PDB entry 6GOV | electron microscopy, 3.70 A resolution | chains X and Y of the 13 polymer chains in the assembly

# Chain X
Molecule: DNA-directed RNA polymerase subunit beta
From: Escherichia coli O157:H7
Notes: EC 2.7.7.6
Reference sequence: P0A8V4 (RPOB_ECO57); numbering as in UniProt (aligned over 1-1342)
Chain sequence (1342 residues; numbered 1 to 1342; the number before each row is that of its first residue):
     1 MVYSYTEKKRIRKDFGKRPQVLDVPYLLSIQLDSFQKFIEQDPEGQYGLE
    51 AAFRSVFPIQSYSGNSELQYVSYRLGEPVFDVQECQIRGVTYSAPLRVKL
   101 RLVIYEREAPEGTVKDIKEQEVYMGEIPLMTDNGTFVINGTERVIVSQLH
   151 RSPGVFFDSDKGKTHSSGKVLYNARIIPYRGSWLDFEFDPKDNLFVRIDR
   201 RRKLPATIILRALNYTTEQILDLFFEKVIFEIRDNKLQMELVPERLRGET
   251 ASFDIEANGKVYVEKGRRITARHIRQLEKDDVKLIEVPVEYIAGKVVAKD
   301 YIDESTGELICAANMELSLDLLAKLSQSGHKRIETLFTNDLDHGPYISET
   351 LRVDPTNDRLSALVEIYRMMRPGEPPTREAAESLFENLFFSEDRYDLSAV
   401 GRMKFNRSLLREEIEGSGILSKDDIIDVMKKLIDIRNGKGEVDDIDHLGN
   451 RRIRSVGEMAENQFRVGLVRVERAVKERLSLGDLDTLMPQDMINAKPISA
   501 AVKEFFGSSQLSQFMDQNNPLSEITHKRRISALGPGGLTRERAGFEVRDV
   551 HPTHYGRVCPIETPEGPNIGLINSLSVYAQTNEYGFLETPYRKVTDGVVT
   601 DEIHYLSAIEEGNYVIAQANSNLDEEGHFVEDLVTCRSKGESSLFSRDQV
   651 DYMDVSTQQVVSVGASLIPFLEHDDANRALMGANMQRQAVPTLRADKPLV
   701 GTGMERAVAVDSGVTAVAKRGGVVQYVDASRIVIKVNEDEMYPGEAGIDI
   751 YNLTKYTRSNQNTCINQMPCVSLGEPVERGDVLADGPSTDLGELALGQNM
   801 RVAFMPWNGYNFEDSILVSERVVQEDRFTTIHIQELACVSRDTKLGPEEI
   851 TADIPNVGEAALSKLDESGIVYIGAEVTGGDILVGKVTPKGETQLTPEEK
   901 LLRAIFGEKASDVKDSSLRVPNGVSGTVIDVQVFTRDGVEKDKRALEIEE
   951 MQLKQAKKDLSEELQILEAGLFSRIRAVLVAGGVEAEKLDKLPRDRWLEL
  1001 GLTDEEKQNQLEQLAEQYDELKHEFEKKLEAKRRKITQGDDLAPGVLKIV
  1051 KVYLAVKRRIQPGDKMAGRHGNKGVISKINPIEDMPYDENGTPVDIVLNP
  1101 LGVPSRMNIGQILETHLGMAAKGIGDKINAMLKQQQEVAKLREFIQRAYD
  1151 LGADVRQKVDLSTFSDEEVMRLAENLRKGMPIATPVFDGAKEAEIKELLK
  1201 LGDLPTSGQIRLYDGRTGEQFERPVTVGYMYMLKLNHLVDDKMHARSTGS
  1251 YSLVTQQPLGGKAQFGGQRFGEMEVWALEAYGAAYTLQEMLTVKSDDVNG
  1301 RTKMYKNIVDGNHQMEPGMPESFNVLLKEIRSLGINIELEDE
Disordered / not traced: 1342
Curated features (UniProtKB/Swiss-Prot):
  - modified residue (N6-acetyllysine): Lys1022, Lys1200

# Chain Y
Molecule: DNA-directed RNA polymerase subunit beta'
From: Escherichia coli O157:H7
Notes: EC 2.7.7.6
Reference sequence: P0A8T8 (RPOC_ECO57); residues 1-1407 here = UniProt positions 1-1407
Chain sequence (1417 residues; numbered 1 to 1417; the number before each row is that of its first residue):
     1 VKDLLKFLKAQTKTEEFDAIKIALASPDMIRSWSFGEVKKPETINYRTFK
    51 PERDGLFCARIFGPVKDYECLCGKYKRLKHRGVICEKCGVEVTQTKVRRE
   101 RMGHIELASPTAHIWFLKSLPSRIGLLLDMPLRDIERVLYFESYVVIEGG
   151 MTNLERQQILTEEQYLDALEEFGDEFDAKMGAEAIQALLKSMDLEQECEQ
   201 LREELNETNSETKRKKLTKRIKLLEAFVQSGNKPEWMILTVLPVLPPDLR
   251 PLVPLDGGRFATSDLNDLYRRVINRNNRLKRLLDLAAPDIIVRNEKRMLQ
   301 EAVDALLDNGRRGRAITGSNKRPLKSLADMIKGKQGRFRQNLLGKRVDYS
   351 GRSVITVGPYLRLHQCGLPKKMALELFKPFIYGKLELRGLATTIKAAKKM
   401 VEREEAVVWDILDEVIREHPVLLNRAPTLHRLGIQAFEPVLIEGKAIQLH
   451 PLVCAAYNADFDGDQMAVHVPLTLEAQLEARALMMSTNNILSPANGEPII
   501 VPSQDVVLGLYYMTRDCVNAKGEGMVLTGPKEAERLYRSGLASLHARVKV
   551 RITEYEKDANGELVAKTSLKDTTVGRAILWMIVPKGLPYSIVNQALGKKA
   601 ISKMLNTCYRILGLKPTVIFADQIMYTGFAYAARSGASVGIDDMVIPEKK
   651 HEIISEAEAEVAEIQEQFQSGLVTAGERYNKVIDIWAAANDRVSKAMMDN
   701 LQTETVINRDGQEEKQVSFNSIYMMADSGARGSAAQIRQLAGMRGLMAKP
   751 DGSIIETPITANFREGLNVLQYFISTHGARKGLADTALKTANSGYLTRRL
   801 VDVAQDLVVTEDDCGTHEGIMMTPVIEGGDVKEPLRDRVLGRVTAEDVLK
   851 PGTADILVPRNTLLHEQWCDLLEENSVDAVKVRSVVSCDTDFGVCAHCYG
   901 RDLARGHIINKGEAIGVIAAQSIGEPGTQLTMRTFHIGGAASRAAAESSI
   951 QVKNKGSIKLSNVKSVVNSSGKLVITSRNTELKLIDEFGRTKESYKVPYG
  1001 AVLAKGDGEQVAGGETVANWDPHTMPVITEVSGFVRFTDMIDGQTITRQT
  1051 DELTGLSSLVVLDSAERTAGGKDLRPALKIVDAQGNDVLIPGTDMPAQYF
  1101 LPGKAIVQLEDGVQISSGDTLARIPQESGGTKDITGGLPRVADLFEARRP
  1151 KEPAILAEISGIVSFGKETKGKRRLVITPVDGSDPYEEMIPKWRQLNVFE
  1201 GERVERGDVISDGPEAPHDILRLRGVHAVTRYIVNEVQDVYRLQGVKIND
  1251 KHIEVIVRQMLRKATIVNAGSSDFLEGEQVEYSRVKIANRELEANGKVGA
  1301 TYSRDLLGITKASLATESFISAASFQETTRVLTEAAVAGKRDELRGLKEN
  1351 VIVGRLIPAGTGYAYHQDRMRRRAAGEAPAAPQVTAEDASASLAELLNAG
  1401 LGGSDNEHHHHHHHHHH
Disordered / not traced: 1-13, 933-947, 1127-1134, 1376-1417
Sequence notes: conflict Val1 (Met in P0A8T8); expression tag (1408-1417)
Curated features (UniProtKB/Swiss-Prot):
  - binding site (Zn(2+)): Cys70, Cys72, Cys85, Cys88, Cys814, Cys888, Cys895, Cys898
  - binding site (Mg(2+)): Asp460, Asp462, Asp464
  - modified residue: Lys972 (N6-acetyllysine)
From the paper describing this entry:
  - binding site for I (65-nt DNA): Arg47

# Interface between chain X and chain Y
Contacting residue pairs - 266 pairs, chain X then chain Y:
  Phe545(X) - Lys781(Y)
  Phe545(X) - Ala784(Y)  hydrophobic
  Arg548(X) - Arg780(Y)  hydrogen bond (backbone-side chain)
  Asp549(X) - Pro750(Y)
  Val550(X) - His777(Y)
  Val550(X) - Arg780(Y)
  Tyr555(X) - Val769(Y)
  Pro560(X) - Phe773(Y)  hydrophobic
  Pro560(X) - Thr776(Y)
  Pro560(X) - Arg780(Y)
  Ile561(X) - Tyr772(Y)  hydrophobic
  Thr563(X) - Arg780(Y)
  Gly566(X) - Ala787(Y)
  Ile569(X) - Leu783(Y)
  Gly570(X) - Arg780(Y)
  Asn573(X) - Arg780(Y)
  Gln618(X) - Asn768(Y)
  Gln618(X) - Val769(Y)
  Gln618(X) - Leu770(Y)
  Asn620(X) - Asn768(Y)
  Ser642(X) - Leu770(Y)
  Glu672(X) - Leu767(Y)  hydrogen bond (backbone-backbone)
  His673(X) - Phe763(Y)  hydrogen bond (side chain-backbone)
  His673(X) - Arg764(Y)
  His673(X) - Glu765(Y)  hydrogen bond (side chain-backbone)
  His673(X) - Gly766(Y)
  Asp674(X) - Phe763(Y)
  Asp674(X) - Tyr772(Y)  hydrogen bond (backbone-side chain)
  Asp675(X) - Phe763(Y)
  Asp675(X) - Tyr772(Y)
  Ala676(X) - Tyr772(Y)
  Ala676(X) - Ala779(Y)  hydrophobic
  Asn677(X) - Ala779(Y)
  Ala679(X) - Tyr772(Y)
  Leu680(X) - Leu783(Y)  hydrophobic
  Phe804(X) - Ser638(Y)  hydrogen bond (backbone-side chain)
  Pro806(X) - Asp505(Y)
  Pro806(X) - Ala632(Y)
  Pro806(X) - Ala633(Y)
  Pro806(X) - Ala637(Y)
  Asn808(X) - Pro359(Y)
  Asn808(X) - Ala633(Y)
  Gly809(X) - Pro359(Y)
  Gly809(X) - Phe629(Y)
  Tyr810(X) - Pro359(Y)
  Phe812(X) - Pro451(Y)  hydrophobic
  Phe812(X) - Ser503(Y)
  Phe812(X) - Gln504(Y)  hydrogen bond (backbone-side chain)
  Phe812(X) - Asp505(Y)
  Phe812(X) - Phe629(Y)  hydrophobic
  Glu813(X) - Phe461(Y)
  Glu813(X) - Gln504(Y)
  Ser815(X) - Val357(Y)
  Ser815(X) - Phe461(Y)
  Arg841(X) - Asp256(Y)  hydrogen bond (side chain-backbone)
  Arg841(X) - Gly257(Y)
  Glu892(X) - Lys66(Y)  salt bridge
  Gln1061(X) - Lys445(Y)
  Pro1062(X) - Ala446(Y)
  Lys1065(X) - Asp462(Y)  hydrogen bond (side chain-backbone)
  Lys1065(X) - Gly463(Y)
  Lys1073(X) - Asp462(Y)
  Val1075(X) - Ile355(Y)
  Val1075(X) - Thr356(Y)
  Val1075(X) - Phe461(Y)
  Val1075(X) - Gly463(Y)
  Ser1077(X) - Thr356(Y)
  Pro1100(X) - Ala637(Y)
  Pro1100(X) - Met725(Y)  hydrophobic
  Leu1101(X) - Asp505(Y)
  Leu1101(X) - Leu508(Y)  hydrophobic
  Leu1101(X) - Met725(Y)  hydrophobic
  Pro1104(X) - Met725(Y)  hydrophobic
  Pro1104(X) - Gln736(Y)
  Ser1105(X) - Arg731(Y)  hydrogen bond
  Ser1105(X) - Gln736(Y)
  Arg1106(X) - Arg731(Y)
  Met1107(X) - Gln739(Y)
  Met1107(X) - Leu740(Y)  hydrophobic
  Ile1109(X) - Met644(Y)  hydrophobic
  Ile1109(X) - Phe763(Y)
  Ile1112(X) - Val639(Y)  hydrophobic
  Leu1113(X) - Ile641(Y)  hydrophobic
  His1116(X) - Ile641(Y)
  Phe1187(X) - Leu767(Y)
  Glu1192(X) - Arg764(Y)  salt bridge
  Lys1196(X) - Asp642(Y)  salt bridge
  Gln1209(X) - Gly640(Y)
  Gln1209(X) - Asp643(Y)
  Thr1217(X) - Arg634(Y)
  Glu1219(X) - Arg634(Y)  salt bridge
  Glu1222(X) - Tyr512(Y)  hydrogen bond
  Glu1222(X) - Tyr537(Y)
  Glu1222(X) - Ser635(Y)
  Arg1223(X) - Ser635(Y)
  Arg1223(X) - Ala637(Y)
  Arg1223(X) - Ser638(Y)
  Arg1223(X) - Phe719(Y)
  Arg1223(X) - Ser721(Y)  hydrogen bond
  Val1225(X) - Gly636(Y)
  Val1225(X) - Ser638(Y)
  Thr1226(X) - Ser638(Y)  hydrogen bond
  Thr1226(X) - Val639(Y)  hydrogen bond (side chain-backbone)
  Val1239(X) - Lys445(Y)
  Asp1240(X) - Lys445(Y)  salt bridge
  Lys1242(X) - Arg352(Y)
  Lys1242(X) - Val354(Y)
  Lys1242(X) - Gln465(Y)
  Met1243(X) - Arg352(Y)
  Met1243(X) - Lys371(Y)
  Met1243(X) - Lys445(Y)
  His1244(X) - Gly351(Y)
  His1244(X) - Arg352(Y)  hydrogen bond (backbone-backbone)
  Ala1245(X) - Ser350(Y)
  Ala1245(X) - Met372(Y)  hydrophobic
  Ala1245(X) - Glu375(Y)
  Arg1246(X) - Asp348(Y)  salt bridge
  Arg1246(X) - Tyr349(Y)
  Arg1246(X) - Ser350(Y)  hydrogen bond (backbone-backbone)
  Arg1246(X) - Leu376(Y)
  Ser1247(X) - Asp348(Y)
  Ser1247(X) - Tyr349(Y)
  Ser1247(X) - Glu375(Y)
  Ser1247(X) - Leu376(Y)
  Ser1247(X) - Lys378(Y)
  Thr1248(X) - Tyr349(Y)
  Tyr1251(X) - Asp348(Y)  hydrogen bond
  Leu1253(X) - Arg99(Y)  hydrogen bond (backbone-side chain)
  Val1254(X) - Arg99(Y)  hydrogen bond (backbone-side chain)
  Val1254(X) - Leu249(Y)  hydrophobic
  Val1254(X) - Pro251(Y)
  Val1254(X) - Arg337(Y)
  Gln1257(X) - Asn341(Y)  hydrogen bond (side chain-backbone)
  Gln1257(X) - Lys345(Y)
  Pro1258(X) - Arg346(Y)
  Pro1258(X) - Asp348(Y)
  Leu1259(X) - Arg346(Y)
  Gly1260(X) - Arg346(Y)
  Phe1265(X) - Glu375(Y)
  Gly1267(X) - Arg346(Y)  hydrogen bond (backbone-side chain)
  Gly1267(X) - Val347(Y)
  Gly1267(X) - Ser350(Y)
  Gln1268(X) - Arg346(Y)
  Gln1268(X) - Val347(Y)  hydrogen bond (backbone-backbone)
  Gln1268(X) - Ser350(Y)  hydrogen bond (backbone-side chain)
  Gln1268(X) - Gly351(Y)
  Gln1268(X) - Arg352(Y)  hydrogen bond
  Arg1269(X) - Arg339(Y)
  Arg1269(X) - Gln340(Y)  hydrogen bond (side chain-backbone)
  Arg1269(X) - Gly344(Y)  hydrogen bond (side chain-backbone)
  Arg1269(X) - Arg346(Y)
  Phe1270(X) - Gly344(Y)
  Phe1270(X) - Lys345(Y)
  Phe1270(X) - Val347(Y)  hydrophobic
  Phe1270(X) - His469(Y)
  Glu1272(X) - Arg339(Y)  salt bridge
  Glu1272(X) - Leu343(Y)
  Glu1272(X) - Arg798(Y)  salt bridge
  Met1273(X) - Thr428(Y)
  Glu1274(X) - Asn424(Y)
  Glu1274(X) - Ala426(Y)
  Glu1274(X) - Thr428(Y)
  Val1275(X) - Leu343(Y)
  Trp1276(X) - Arg798(Y)
  Trp1276(X) - Val801(Y)  hydrophobic
  Trp1276(X) - Val917(Y)
  Trp1276(X) - Gln921(Y)  hydrogen bond (backbone-side chain)
  Ala1277(X) - Gln921(Y)
  Leu1278(X) - Ile434(Y)  hydrophobic
  Glu1279(X) - Ala914(Y)
  Glu1279(X) - Leu1347(Y)
  Glu1279(X) - Val1351(Y)
  Ala1280(X) - Arg431(Y)  hydrogen bond (backbone-side chain)
  Ala1280(X) - Ile918(Y)
  Ala1280(X) - Gln921(Y)
  Tyr1281(X) - Arg431(Y)  hydrogen bond (side chain-backbone)
  Tyr1281(X) - Leu432(Y)
  Tyr1281(X) - Ile434(Y)  hydrogen bond (side chain-backbone)
  Tyr1281(X) - Leu483(Y)
  Tyr1281(X) - Met484(Y)  hydrophobic
  Tyr1281(X) - Asn489(Y)
  Gly1282(X) - Leu483(Y)
  Gly1282(X) - Gly1360(Y)
  Gly1282(X) - Thr1361(Y)  hydrogen bond (backbone-backbone)
  Ala1283(X) - Glu479(Y)
  Ala1284(X) - Glu479(Y)  hydrogen bond (backbone-side chain)
  Ala1284(X) - Ile1357(Y)  hydrophobic
  Ala1284(X) - Thr1361(Y)
  Ala1284(X) - Gly1362(Y)
  Tyr1285(X) - Glu475(Y)
  Tyr1285(X) - Glu479(Y)
  Tyr1285(X) - Leu1356(Y)  hydrophobic
  Tyr1285(X) - Thr1361(Y)
  Thr1286(X) - Ala476(Y)
  Thr1286(X) - Glu479(Y)
  Leu1287(X) - Val1351(Y)  hydrophobic
  Gln1288(X) - Leu1356(Y)
  Glu1289(X) - Leu472(Y)
  Glu1289(X) - Thr473(Y)  hydrogen bond
  Glu1289(X) - Ala476(Y)
  Met1290(X) - Val347(Y)
  Leu1291(X) - Lys345(Y)  hydrogen bond (backbone-side chain)
  Thr1292(X) - Gly1354(Y)
  Lys1294(X) - Val347(Y)
  Lys1294(X) - Asp348(Y)
  Lys1294(X) - Tyr349(Y)
  Lys1294(X) - Val470(Y)  hydrogen bond (side chain-backbone)
  Lys1294(X) - Leu472(Y)
  Ser1295(X) - Arg346(Y)
  Asp1296(X) - Lys345(Y)  salt bridge
  Met1304(X) - Leu472(Y)  hydrophobic
  Met1304(X) - Thr473(Y)
  Tyr1305(X) - Pro379(Y)  hydrophobic
  Tyr1305(X) - Tyr382(Y)
  Ile1308(X) - Pro379(Y)  hydrophobic
  Val1309(X) - Gly383(Y)
  His1313(X) - Phe380(Y)
  His1313(X) - Leu472(Y)
  Gly1318(X) - Glu15(Y)
  Met1319(X) - Thr14(Y)
  Met1319(X) - Phe17(Y)  hydrophobic
  Met1319(X) - Val1353(Y)
  Pro1320(X) - Lys345(Y)
  Pro1320(X) - Val1353(Y)
  Glu1321(X) - Arg99(Y)  salt bridge
  Ser1322(X) - Asn341(Y)
  Ser1322(X) - Leu342(Y)
  Ser1322(X) - Lys345(Y)
  Val1325(X) - Arg99(Y)
  Val1325(X) - Leu249(Y)  hydrophobic
  Val1325(X) - Arg337(Y)
  Leu1326(X) - Arg337(Y)
  Leu1326(X) - Phe338(Y)  hydrophobic
  Leu1326(X) - Leu342(Y)  hydrophobic
  Lys1328(X) - Glu100(Y)
  Lys1328(X) - Met102(Y)
  Lys1328(X) - Leu245(Y)
  Glu1329(X) - Arg337(Y)  salt bridge
  Arg1331(X) - Trp33(Y)
  Arg1331(X) - Met102(Y)
  Ser1332(X) - Pro243(Y)
  Ser1332(X) - Tyr269(Y)
  Ser1332(X) - Leu327(Y)
  Leu1333(X) - Trp115(Y)  hydrophobic
  Leu1333(X) - Leu307(Y)  hydrophobic
  Gly1334(X) - Leu24(Y)
  Gly1334(X) - Ala25(Y)  hydrogen bond (backbone-backbone)
  Ile1335(X) - Ile22(Y)  hydrophobic
  Ile1335(X) - Ala23(Y)
  Ile1335(X) - Ala1336(Y)  hydrophobic
  Asn1336(X) - Ile22(Y)
  Asn1336(X) - Ala23(Y)  hydrogen bond (backbone-backbone)
  Asn1336(X) - Leu24(Y)
  Asn1336(X) - Ala25(Y)
  Ile1337(X) - Lys21(Y)
  Glu1338(X) - Ile20(Y)
  Glu1338(X) - Lys21(Y)  salt bridge
  Leu1339(X) - Phe17(Y)  hydrophobic
  Leu1339(X) - Ile20(Y)  hydrophobic
  Glu1340(X) - Phe17(Y)
  Glu1340(X) - Asp18(Y)  hydrogen bond (backbone-backbone)
  Glu1340(X) - Ala19(Y)  hydrogen bond (backbone-backbone)
  Glu1340(X) - Lys21(Y)
  Glu1340(X) - Arg1341(Y)  salt bridge
  Asp1341(X) - Glu16(Y)
  Asp1341(X) - Asp18(Y)
Other interface residues (no listed pair), chain X (149 interface residues in all): Val660, Leu671, Met805, Trp807, Asp814, Lys844, Gly1063, Gly1074, Ile1076, Val1103, Ser1207, Phe1221, Pro1224, Thr1255, Gln1256, Gly1271, Gln1314, Met1315, Phe1323, Ile1330
Other interface residues (no listed pair), chain Y (161 interface residues in all): Met29, Arg47, His113, Phe116, Ile331, Tyr360, Pro369, Glu386, Ile394, Gln435, Cys454, Leu474, Arg538, Asn720, Ile722, Met724, Arg744, Ile1352
Interface features reported in the paper:
  - specific contacts: Glu892(X)-Lys66(Y)

# In short
The interface between chain X and chain Y involves 149 residues on one side and 161 on the other; the contacts
include 39 hydrogen bonds and 13 salt bridges. Polar contacts include Glu892(X)-Lys66(Y), Glu1192(X)-Arg764(Y)
and Lys1196(X)-Asp642(Y). The paper describes a contact between Glu892(X) and Lys66(Y). From the paper: a
binding site for I (65-nt DNA) at Arg47(Y).
Chain X is DNA-directed RNA polymerase subunit beta and chain Y is DNA-directed RNA polymerase subunit beta',
both from Escherichia coli O157:H7; the structure, Structure of THE RNA POLYMERASE LAMBDA-BASED
ANTITERMINATION COMPLEX, was determined by electron microscopy.
